PDB entry 6ZP8 | X-ray diffraction, 3.00 A resolution | chains F and G of the 28 polymer chains in the assembly

# Chain F
Name: Probable proteasome subunit alpha type-7
Organism: Saccharomyces cerevisiae S288C
Notes: EC 3.4.25.1
UniProtKB: P21242 (PSA7_YEAST); residues -3 to 284 here correspond to UniProt positions 1-288 (UniProt number = residue number + 4)
Chain sequence (288 residues; each row starts with the number of its first residue; numbers below 1 keep their minus sign (Met-3 is residue -3)):
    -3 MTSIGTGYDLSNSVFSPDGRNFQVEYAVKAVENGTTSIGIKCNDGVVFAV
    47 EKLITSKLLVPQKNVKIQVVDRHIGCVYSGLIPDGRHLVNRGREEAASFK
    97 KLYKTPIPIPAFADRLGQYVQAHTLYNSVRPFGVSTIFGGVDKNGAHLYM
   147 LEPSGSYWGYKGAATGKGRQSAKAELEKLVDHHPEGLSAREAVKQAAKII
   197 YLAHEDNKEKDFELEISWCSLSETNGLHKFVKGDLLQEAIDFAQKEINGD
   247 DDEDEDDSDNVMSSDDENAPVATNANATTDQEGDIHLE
Disordered / not traced: -3 to 1, 245-284
UniProt features mapped onto this chain:
  - modified residue: Thr-2 (N-acetylthreonine)

# Chain G
Name: Proteasome subunit alpha type-1
Organism: Saccharomyces cerevisiae S288C
Notes: EC 3.4.25.1
UniProtKB: P21243 (PSA1_YEAST); residues -8 to 243 here correspond to UniProt positions 1-252 (UniProt number = residue number + 9)
Chain sequence (252 residues; row label = number of the first residue in the row; numbers below 1 keep their minus sign (Met-8 is residue -8)):
    -8 MSGAAAASAAGYDRHITIFSPEGRLYQVEYAFKATNQTNINSLAVRGKDC
    42 TVVISQKKVPDKLLDPTTVSYIFCISRTIGMVVNGPIPDARNAALRAKAE
    92 AAEFRYKYGYDMPCDVLAKRMANLSQIYTQRAYMRPLGVILTFVSVDEEL
   142 GPSIYKTDPAGYYVGYKATATGPKQQEITTNLENHFKKSKIDHINEESWE
   192 KVVEFAITHMIDALGTEFSKNDLEVGVATKDKFFTLSAENIEERLVAIAE
   242 QD
Disordered / not traced: -8 to 1, 243
Metal / ion sites: Mg2+: Thr8, Tyr119, Arg122, Met125

# Chain F / chain G interface
Pairs across the interface (65; chain F residue first):
  Thr2(F) with His6(G)
  Gly3(F) with His6(G)
  Tyr4(F) with Arg5(G); His6(G); Tyr21(G)
  Ser9(F) with Arg126(G)
  Val10(F) with His6(G); Gln18(G)
  Phe11(F) with Gln18(G), hydrogen bond (backbone-side chain); Tyr21(G); Ala22(G), hydrophobic; Ala25(G), hydrophobic; Arg126(G); Pro127(G)
  Ser12(F) with Tyr21(G)
  Pro13(F) with Tyr21(G), hydrophobic; Lys24(G), hydrogen bond (backbone-side chain)
  Asp14(F) with Lys24(G)
  Gly15(F) with Tyr21(G); Ala25(G)
  Lys37(F) with Asp56(G), salt bridge
  Asp110(F) with Arg82(G)
  Gln114(F) with Arg82(G), hydrogen bond (side chain-backbone); Asn83(G); Leu86(G)
  Gln117(F) with Pro79(G); Asp80(G); Asn83(G), hydrogen bond; Arg126(G); Leu128(G)
  Thr120(F) with Arg126(G), hydrogen bond (backbone-side chain)
  Leu121(F) with Asn83(G); Tyr124(G); Arg126(G); Leu128(G), hydrophobic
  Tyr122(F) with Tyr124(G); Met125(G), hydrophobic
  Ser150(F) with Pro79(G)
  Gly151(F) with Pro79(G)
  Ser152(F) with Ile78(G); Pro79(G)
  Tyr153(F) with Arg82(G), hydrogen bond (backbone-side chain)
  Trp154(F) with Leu55(G), hydrophobic; Thr59(G); Val60(G), hydrophobic; Ser61(G); Tyr62(G); Ile78(G), hydrophobic; Arg82(G)
  Gly155(F) with Leu55(G); Asp56(G), hydrogen bond (backbone-backbone); Thr59(G), hydrogen bond (backbone-side chain)
  Tyr156(F) with Leu54(G); Leu55(G); Asp56(G)
  Lys157(F) with Lys53(G); Leu54(G), hydrogen bond (backbone-backbone); Leu55(G)
  Gly158(F) with Leu54(G), hydrogen bond (backbone-backbone)
  Lys169(F) with Leu54(G)
  Leu172(F) with Leu54(G), hydrophobic
  Glu173(F) with Lys53(G); Leu54(G)
  Val176(F) with Leu54(G), hydrophobic
  Asp177(F) with Lys53(G), salt bridge
Interface residues without a listed pair, chain F (32 interface residues in all): Tyr145
Interface residues without a listed pair, chain G (29 interface residues in all): Asp52, Pro57, Gly129

# Overview
32 residues of chain F face 29 of chain G across their interface; the contacts include 10 hydrogen bonds and 2
salt bridges. Polar contacts include Lys37(F)-Asp56(G), Asp177(F)-Lys53(G) and Phe11(F)-Gln18(G). Thr8(G),
Tyr119(G), Arg122(G) and Met125(G) coordinate Mg2+.
Chain F is Probable proteasome subunit alpha type-7 and chain G is Proteasome subunit alpha type-1, both from
Saccharomyces cerevisiae S288C; the structure, Yeast 20S proteasome in complex with glidobactin-like natural
product HB335, was determined by X-ray diffraction together with 6ZOU and 6ZP6 from the same study.
